Entry 8WTW (electron microscopy, 2.80 A resolution); this record covers chains A and B.

== Chain A ==
Protein: Sodium-dependent noradrenaline transporter
Organism: Homo sapiens
UniProtKB: P23975 (SC6A2_HUMAN); residues 52-617 here = UniProt positions 52-617
Chain sequence (566 residues; numbered 52 to 617; the number before each row is that of its first residue):
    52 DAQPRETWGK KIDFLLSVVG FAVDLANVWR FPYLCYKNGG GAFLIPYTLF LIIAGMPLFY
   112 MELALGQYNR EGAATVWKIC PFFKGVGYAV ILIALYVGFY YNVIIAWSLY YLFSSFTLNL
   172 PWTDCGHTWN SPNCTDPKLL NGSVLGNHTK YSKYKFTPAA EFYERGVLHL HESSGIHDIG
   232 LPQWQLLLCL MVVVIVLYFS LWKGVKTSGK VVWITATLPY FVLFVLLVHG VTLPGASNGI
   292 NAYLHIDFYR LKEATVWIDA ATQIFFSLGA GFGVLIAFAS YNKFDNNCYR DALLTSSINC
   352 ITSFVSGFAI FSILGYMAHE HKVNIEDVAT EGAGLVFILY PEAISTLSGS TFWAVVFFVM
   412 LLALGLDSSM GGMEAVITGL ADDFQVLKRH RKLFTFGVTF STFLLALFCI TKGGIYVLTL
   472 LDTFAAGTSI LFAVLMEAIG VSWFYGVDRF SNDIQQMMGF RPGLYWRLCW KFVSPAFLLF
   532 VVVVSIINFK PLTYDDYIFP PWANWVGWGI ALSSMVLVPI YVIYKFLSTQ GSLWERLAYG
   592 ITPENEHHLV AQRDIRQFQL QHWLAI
Disordered / not traced: 52-54, 189-200
Disulfides: Cys176-Cys185
Ion coordination: Na+ site 1: Gly71, Val74, Leu415, Ser419; Na+ site 2: Ala73, Asn78, Ser318, Asn350
UniProt features mapped onto this chain:
  - binding site (Na(+)): Gly71, Ala73, Val74, Asn78, Ser318, Asn350, Asp418, Ser419
  - binding site ((R)-noradrenaline): Asp75, Tyr87, Lys88, Ala145, Gly149, Phe317, Glu382
  - binding site (dopamine): Asp75, Ala145, Phe317, Glu382
  - glycosylation (N-linked (GlcNAc...) asparagine): Asn184, Asn192, Asn198
  - natural variant: Ala457 (A457P: In ORSTI)
  - mutagenesis: Phe72 (F72A: Loss of norepinephrine binding), Asp75 (D75A: Loss of norepinephrine binding. Abolishes norepinephrine uptake; D75N: Abolishes norepinephrine uptake), Lys135 (K135A: Decreased homodimerization and norepinephrine transport; when associated with A-435, A-438 and A-444), Val148 (V148A: Decreased norepinephrine uptake), Gly149 (G149A: Decreased norepinephrine uptake), Tyr152 (Y152A: Loss of norepinephrine binding; Y152F: Severely decreased norepinephrine uptake), Asn153 (N153A: Abolishes norepinephrine uptake), Leu232 (L232A: Decreased homodimerization and norepinephrine transport; when associated with A-235, A-459 and A-553), Trp235 (W235A: Decreased homodimerization and norepinephrine transport; when associated with A-232, A-459 and A-553), Phe317 (F317A: Loss of norepinephrine binding), Gly320 (G320A: Loss of norepinephrine binding), Phe323 (F323A: Loss of norepinephrine binding. Abolishes norepinephrine uptake), 9 further mutagenesis entries in UniProt

== Chain B ==
Protein: MrlA
Chain sequence (15 residues; numbered 1 to 15; the number before each row is that of its first residue):
     1 YRGLCCGXKL CRPCX
Modified positions: 0A1 (O-methyl-L-tyrosine) at position 8; Pro13 (4-hydroxyproline; HYP); NH2 (amino group) at position 15
Disulfides: Cys5-Cys14, Cys6-Cys11

== Interface between chain A and chain B ==
Contacting residue pairs - 27 pairs, chain A then chain B:
  Asp75(A) - Lys9(B)  salt bridge
  Trp80(A) - Lys9(B)
  Arg81(A) - Cys6(B)
  Arg81(A) - Gly7(B)
  Arg81(A) - 0A1_8(B)  hydrogen bond (side chain-backbone)
  Arg81(A) - Lys9(B)
  Arg81(A) - Leu10(B)  hydrogen bond (side chain-backbone)
  Arg81(A) - Cys11(B)  hydrogen bond
  Tyr151(A) - 0A1_8(B)
  Tyr152(A) - Lys9(B)
  Asp310(A) - Tyr1(B)  hydrogen bond (side chain-backbone)
  Phe317(A) - 0A1_8(B)
  Phe323(A) - 0A1_8(B)
  Glu382(A) - Leu4(B)
  Ala384(A) - Leu10(B)  hydrophobic
  Leu469(A) - Leu10(B)  hydrophobic
  Asp473(A) - Gly7(B)
  Asp473(A) - 0A1_8(B)
  Asp473(A) - Lys9(B)
  Asp473(A) - Leu10(B)  hydrogen bond (side chain-backbone)
  Ala477(A) - 0A1_8(B)
  Lys541(A) - Cys5(B)
  Lys541(A) - Arg12(B)  hydrogen bond (backbone-side chain)
  Pro542(A) - Arg12(B)  hydrogen bond (backbone-side chain)
  Leu543(A) - Arg12(B)
  Thr544(A) - Arg12(B)  hydrogen bond
  Thr544(A) - Pro13(B)
Other interface residues (no listed pair), chain A (25 interface residues in all): Tyr84, Lys88, Asn89, Val148, Ile155, Arg301, Thr306, Gly383
Other interface residues (no listed pair), chain B (13 interface residues in all): Arg2, Cys14

== In short ==
25 residues of chain A face 13 of chain B across their interface; the contacts include 8 hydrogen bonds and 1
salt bridge. Polar pairs include Asp75(A)-Lys9(B), Arg81(A)-0A1_8(B) and Arg81(A)-Leu10(B).
Chain A is Sodium-dependent noradrenaline transporter (Homo sapiens) and chain B is MrlA; the structure,
Cryo-EM structure of noradrenaline transporter in complex with a x-MrlA analogue, was determined by electron
microscopy, deposited together with 8WTU, 8WTV, 8WTX and 8WTY.
